PDB entry 5YXU | X-ray diffraction, 2.70 A resolution | chains E and H of the 3 polymer chains in the assembly

Chain E:
Name: HLA class I histocompatibility antigen, A-2 alpha chain
Source organism: Homo sapiens
UniProt: P01892 (1A02_HUMAN); residues 2-276 here correspond to UniProt positions 25-299 (UniProt number = residue number + 23)
Sequence (276 residues; row label = number of the first residue in the row):
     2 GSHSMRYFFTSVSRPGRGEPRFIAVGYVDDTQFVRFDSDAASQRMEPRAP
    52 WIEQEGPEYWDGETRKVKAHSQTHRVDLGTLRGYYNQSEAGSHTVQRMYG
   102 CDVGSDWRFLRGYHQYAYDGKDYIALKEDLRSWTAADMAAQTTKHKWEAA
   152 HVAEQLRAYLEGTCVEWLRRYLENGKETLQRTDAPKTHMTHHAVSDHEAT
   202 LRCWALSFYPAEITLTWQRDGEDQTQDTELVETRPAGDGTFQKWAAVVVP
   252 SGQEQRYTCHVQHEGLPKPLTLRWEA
Disulfides: C102-C165, C204-C260
Differences from the reference sequence: expression tag (277)

Chain H:
Name: Beta-2-microglobulin
Source organism: Homo sapiens
Sequence (100 residues; each row starts with the number of its first residue):
     2 GIQRTPKIQVYSRHPAENGKSNFLNCYVSGFHPSEIEVDLLKNGERIEKV
    52 EHSDLSFSEDWSFYLLYYTEFTPTEKDEYACRVNHVTLSQPKIVKWDRDM
Disordered / not traced: 2
Disulfides: C27-C82

Chain E / chain H interface:
Contacting residue pairs (49; chain E residue first):
  F9(E) - S57(H)
  F9(E) - F58(H)
  F10(E) - F58(H)
  T11(E) - L56(H)
  T11(E) - F58(H)
  T11(E) - F64(H)
  V13(E) - S35(H)
  I24(E) - L56(H)
  V26(E) - L56(H)
  Y28(E) - Y65(H)  hydrogen bond
  Q33(E) - D55(H)  hydrogen bond
  R36(E) - D55(H)  salt bridge
  R49(E) - D55(H)  salt bridge
  Q97(E) - H33(H)  hydrogen bond
  Q97(E) - F58(H)
  Q97(E) - W62(H)  hydrogen bond (side chain-backbone)
  Q97(E) - F64(H)
  R98(E) - F58(H)
  Q116(E) - E60(H)
  Q116(E) - W62(H)
  Y117(E) - W62(H)
  A118(E) - W62(H)
  D120(E) - H33(H)
  G121(E) - R5(H)  hydrogen bond (backbone-side chain)
  G121(E) - H33(H)
  G121(E) - W62(H)
  D123(E) - W62(H)  hydrogen bond
  T191(E) - D100(H)  hydrogen bond
  R203(E) - R99(H)
  R203(E) - D100(H)  salt bridge
  E233(E) - Q10(H)  hydrogen bond (backbone-side chain)
  E233(E) - Y28(H)
  E233(E) - S30(H)  hydrogen bond
  T234(E) - Y28(H)
  R235(E) - Q10(H)  hydrogen bond
  R235(E) - Y12(H)
  R235(E) - Y28(H)
  P236(E) - Y12(H)  hydrogen bond (backbone-side chain)
  P236(E) - N26(H)
  P236(E) - Y28(H)
  P236(E) - L67(H)  hydrophobic
  A237(E) - R14(H)  hydrogen bond (backbone-side chain)
  A237(E) - N26(H)  hydrogen bond (backbone-side chain)
  G238(E) - R14(H)
  D239(E) - R14(H)
  D239(E) - H15(H)
  Q243(E) - Y12(H)
  Q243(E) - S13(H)
  Q243(E) - R14(H)  hydrogen bond (side chain-backbone)
Other interface residues (no listed pair), chain E (34 interface residues in all): T95, M99, K122, L207, V232, W245
Other interface residues (no listed pair), chain H (26 interface residues in all): I3, P16, S59, D61

In short:
The interface between chain E and chain H involves 34 residues on one side and 26 on the other, with 14
hydrogen bonds and 3 salt bridges. Polar contacts include R36(E)-D55(H), R49(E)-D55(H) and R203(E)-D100(H).
Here chain E is HLA class I histocompatibility antigen, A-2 alpha chain and chain H is Beta-2-microglobulin,
both from Homo sapiens. Entry 5YXU (an affinity enhanced T cell receptor in complex with HLA-A0201 restricted
HCV NS3 peptide KLVALGINAV) was determined by X-ray diffraction.
